5GI4 - chains A and B; structure by X-ray diffraction, 2.24 A resolution.

# Chain A (and B)
Protein: ATP-dependent RNA helicase DeaD
Source organism: Escherichia coli (strain K12)
Notes: EC 3.6.4.13; chain B of this document is another copy of the same molecule, construct and numbering; everything in this record applies to it too
Reference sequence: P0A9P6 (DEAD_ECOLI); residue numbers follow UniProt; this construct covers 218-445
Sequence (228 residues; each row starts with the number of its first residue):
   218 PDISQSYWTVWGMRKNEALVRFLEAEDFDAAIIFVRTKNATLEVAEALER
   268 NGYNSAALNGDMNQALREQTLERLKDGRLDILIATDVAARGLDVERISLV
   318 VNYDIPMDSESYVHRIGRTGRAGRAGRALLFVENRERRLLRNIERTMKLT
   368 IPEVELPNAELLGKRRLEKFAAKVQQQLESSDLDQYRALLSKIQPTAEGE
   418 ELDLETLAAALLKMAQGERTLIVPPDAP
Disordered / not traced: 412-419, 444-445 (chain B: 445)

# How chain A and chain B interact
Residue-residue contacts - 79 pairs, chain A then chain B:
  L384(A) - K409(B)
  L384(A) - I410(B)  hydrophobic
  F387(A) - I410(B)  hydrophobic
  F387(A) - L428(B)  hydrophobic
  F387(A) - M431(B)  hydrophobic
  A388(A) - I410(B)
  K390(A) - M431(B)
  V391(A) - I410(B)  hydrophobic
  V391(A) - L424(B)  hydrophobic
  V391(A) - M431(B)  hydrophobic
  Q392(A) - P412(B)
  Q394(A) - K430(B)  hydrogen bond
  Q394(A) - M431(B)
  L395(A) - P412(B)
  L395(A) - T423(B)
  L395(A) - A427(B)  hydrophobic
  S397(A) - K430(B)  hydrogen bond
  D399(A) - K430(B)  salt bridge
  L400(A) - T423(B)
  L400(A) - A426(B)  hydrophobic
  L400(A) - A427(B)
  Q402(A) - I439(B)
  Y403(A) - A426(B)
  Y403(A) - L429(B)
  Y403(A) - K430(B)
  Y403(A) - Q433(B)  hydrogen bond
  Y403(A) - T437(B)  hydrogen bond
  Y403(A) - I439(B)
  R404(A) - E422(B)  salt bridge
  R404(A) - T423(B)  hydrogen bond
  R404(A) - A426(B)
  L406(A) - L429(B)  hydrophobic
  L406(A) - L438(B)  hydrophobic
  L406(A) - I439(B)  hydrophobic
  L407(A) - E422(B)
  L407(A) - A425(B)
  K409(A) - L384(B)
  I410(A) - A388(B)
  Q411(A) - A388(B)
  Q411(A) - Q392(B)
  L421(A) - L421(B)  hydrophobic
  L421(A) - E422(B)
  L421(A) - A425(B)  hydrophobic
  E422(A) - R404(B)  salt bridge
  E422(A) - L407(B)
  E422(A) - L421(B)
  T423(A) - L395(B)
  T423(A) - R404(B)  hydrogen bond
  L424(A) - V391(B)  hydrophobic
  A425(A) - L407(B)  hydrophobic
  A425(A) - A425(B)  hydrophobic
  A425(A) - L428(B)
  A426(A) - L400(B)
  A426(A) - R404(B)
  A427(A) - L400(B)
  L428(A) - F387(B)  hydrophobic
  L428(A) - A425(B)
  L428(A) - L428(B)  hydrophobic
  L428(A) - L429(B)
  L429(A) - Y403(B)
  L429(A) - L406(B)  hydrophobic
  L429(A) - L428(B)
  K430(A) - Q394(B)  hydrogen bond
  K430(A) - S397(B)  hydrogen bond
  K430(A) - D399(B)  salt bridge
  K430(A) - Y403(B)
  M431(A) - F387(B)  hydrophobic
  M431(A) - K390(B)
  M431(A) - V391(B)
  M431(A) - Q394(B)
  M431(A) - A432(B)  hydrophobic
  A432(A) - L428(B)
  A432(A) - M431(B)  hydrophobic
  A432(A) - A432(B)
  Q433(A) - Y403(B)  hydrogen bond
  T437(A) - Y403(B)  hydrogen bond
  I439(A) - Q402(B)
  I439(A) - Y403(B)
  I439(A) - L406(B)  hydrophobic
Other interface residues (no listed pair), chain A (36 interface residues in all): D420, L438
Other interface residues (no listed pair), chain B (36 interface residues in all): D420

# Overview
The chain A/chain B interface involves 36 residues from each chain, with 10 hydrogen bonds and 4 salt bridges.
Polar contacts include D399(A)-K430(B), R404(A)-E422(B) and Q394(A)-K430(B).
Both chains are ATP-dependent RNA helicase DeaD (Escherichia coli (strain K12)). Entry 5GI4 (DEAD-box RNA
helicase) was determined by X-ray diffraction (same publication as 5GJU).
